7PEN - chains B and C of the 3 polymer chains in the assembly; structure by X-ray diffraction, 1.60 A resolution.

# Chain B (and C)
Molecule: Two-domain laccase
Organism: Streptomyces griseoflavus
Notes: EC 1.10.3.2; chain C of this document is another copy of the same molecule, construct and numbering; everything in this record applies to it too
UniProt: A0A0M4FJ81 (A0A0M4FJ81_9ACTN); numbering as in UniProt (aligned over 1-322)
Chain sequence (322 residues; numbered 1 to 322; the number before each row is that of its first residue):
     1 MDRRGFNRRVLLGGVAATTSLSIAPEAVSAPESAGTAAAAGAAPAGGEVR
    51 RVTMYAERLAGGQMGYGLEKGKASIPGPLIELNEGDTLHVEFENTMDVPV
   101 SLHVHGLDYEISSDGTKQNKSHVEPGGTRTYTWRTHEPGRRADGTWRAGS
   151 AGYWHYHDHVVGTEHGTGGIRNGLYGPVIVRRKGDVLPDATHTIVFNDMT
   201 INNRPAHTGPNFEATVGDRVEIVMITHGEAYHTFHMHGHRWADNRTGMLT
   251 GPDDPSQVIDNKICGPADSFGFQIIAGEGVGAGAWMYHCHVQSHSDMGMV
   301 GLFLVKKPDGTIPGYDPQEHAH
Not modelled in the structure: 1-39, 320-322 (chain C: 1-39, 319-322)
Construct notes: engineered mutation Ala230 (Tyr in A0A0M4FJ81)
Ion coordination: Cu ion site 1: His105, His157 (shared with His290(C) of chain C); Cu ion site 2: His159 (shared with His237(C), His288(C) of chain C); Cu ion site 3: His232, Cys289, His294; Cu ion site 4: His237, His288 (shared with 1 residue of chain A); Cu ion site 5: His290 (shared with 2 residues of chain A)
Reported in the primary citation:
  - mutagenesis - Y230A: increased catalytic activity on ABTS
  - mutagenesis - Y230A (2-fold): increased catalytic activity on 2.6-DMP
  - mutagenesis - Y230A: decreased stability
  - binding site for Cu ion: Tyr231, Val291 (proposed by the authors, not directly observed)
  - catalytic residues: His165

# Interface between chain B and chain C
Contacting residue pairs (79):
  His103(B) with His235(C), hydrogen bond; His237(C)
  His105(B) with His235(C); Asp260(C), salt bridge; Asn261(C); His290(C)
  Gly106(B) with Arg240(C), hydrogen bond (backbone-side chain); Asp260(C), hydrogen bond (backbone-side chain)
  Leu107(B) with Arg240(C)
  Asp108(B) with Arg240(C), salt bridge; Gly279(C)
  Tyr109(B) with His237(C); Gly238(C), hydrogen bond (side chain-backbone); Val280(C); Trp285(C)
  Glu110(B) with Val280(C); Trp285(C)
  Ile111(B) with Ala282(C); Ala284(C); Trp285(C)
  Asp114(B) with His237(C), salt bridge
  Thr116(B) with His237(C); Met286(C)
  Gln118(B) with Met286(C); Gly314(C)
  Asn119(B) with Gly314(C)
  Arg134(B) with Gly279(C), hydrogen bond (side chain-backbone)
  Arg141(B) with Arg219(C); Ile275(C); Glu278(C), salt bridge
  Thr145(B) with Arg219(C)
  Trp146(B) with Leu249(C); Gly251(C); Pro252(C), hydrophobic
  Arg147(B) with Glu278(C), salt bridge; Gly279(C)
  Ala148(B) with Leu249(C), hydrophobic
  Trp154(B) with Val258(C); Ile259(C), hydrophobic; Asp260(C)
  His157(B) with His290(C)
  His159(B) with His237(C), hydrogen bond
  Thr163(B) with Asp296(C), hydrogen bond
  His165(B) with Met286(C); Gln292(C), hydrogen bond (backbone-side chain); Ser295(C); Asp296(C), salt bridge; Val300(C)
  Thr167(B) with Gln292(C), hydrogen bond; Asp296(C), hydrogen bond
  Ile170(B) with Gln292(C)
  Gly228(B) with Val291(C); Gln292(C), hydrogen bond (backbone-backbone)
  Glu229(B) with Tyr231(C), hydrogen bond (backbone-side chain); Val291(C); Gln292(C), hydrogen bond (side chain-backbone); Ser293(C), hydrogen bond (side chain-backbone)
  Ala230(B) with Tyr231(C), hydrogen bond (backbone-side chain)
  Tyr231(B) with Tyr231(C), hydrogen bond (backbone-side chain)
  Asn244(B) with Pro255(C)
  Arg245(B) with Pro255(C), hydrogen bond (backbone-backbone); Gln257(C)
  Thr250(B) with Pro255(C)
  Asp254(B) with Pro255(C)
  Cys264(B) with Ile263(C)
  Gly265(B) with Thr233(C); Ile263(C)
  Pro266(B) with Tyr231(C); Thr233(C), hydrogen bond (backbone-side chain); Asn261(C), hydrogen bond (backbone-side chain); His290(C); Val291(C), hydrophobic
  Ala267(B) with Asn261(C), hydrogen bond (backbone-side chain); His290(C)
  Asp268(B) with Asn261(C), hydrogen bond; Lys262(C); Ile263(C)
  Ser269(B) with Gln257(C), hydrogen bond (backbone-side chain)
  Phe270(B) with Gln257(C)
Interface residues without a listed pair, chain B (45 interface residues in all): His136, Gly149, Gly166, Ser256, Ile263
Interface residues without a listed pair, chain C (39 interface residues in all): Ser256, Gly283, His288, His294, Pro313

# Summary
Chain B and chain C form an interface of 45 and 39 residues respectively; the contacts include 22 hydrogen
bonds and 6 salt bridges. Polar contacts include His105(B)-Asp260(C), Asp108(B)-Arg240(C) and
Asp114(B)-His237(C). His237(B) and His288(B) form the Cu ion site 4. From the paper: the catalytic residue
His165(B); Y230A of chain B increases catalytic activity on ABTS.
Both chains are Two-domain laccase (Streptomyces griseoflavus). Entry 7PEN (Crystal Structure of Two-Domain
Laccase mutant Y230A from Streptomyces griseoflavus) was determined by X-ray diffraction, deposited together
with 7PES, 7PFR, 7PTM, 7PU0 and 7PUH.
